PDB entry 9E1N | electron microscopy, 3.40 A resolution | chains F and J of the 11 polymer chains in the assembly

# Chain F
Name: Histone H4
Source organism: Xenopus laevis
UniProtKB: P62799 (H4_XENLA); residues 0-102 here correspond to UniProt positions 1-103 (UniProt number = residue number + 1)
Amino-acid sequence (103 residues; numbered 0 to 102; the number before each row is that of its first residue; numbering starts at 0):
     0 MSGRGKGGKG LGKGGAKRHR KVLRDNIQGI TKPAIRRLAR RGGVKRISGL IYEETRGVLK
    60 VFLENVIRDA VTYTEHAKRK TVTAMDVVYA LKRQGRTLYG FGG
Unresolved in the structure: 0-21, 102
Swiss-Prot annotation at these positions:
  - DNA-binding region: Lys16 to Lys20
  - modified residue: Ser1 (N-acetylserine), Arg3 (Asymmetric dimethylarginine), Lys5 (N6-(2-hydroxyisobutyryl)lysine), Lys8 (N6-(2-hydroxyisobutyryl)lysine), Lys12 (N6-(2-hydroxyisobutyryl)lysine), Lys16 (N6-(2-hydroxyisobutyryl)lysine), Lys20 (N6,N6,N6-trimethyllysine), Lys31 (N6-(2-hydroxyisobutyryl)lysine), Lys44 (N6-(2-hydroxyisobutyryl)lysine), Ser47 (Phosphoserine), Tyr51 (Phosphotyrosine), Lys59 (N6-(2-hydroxyisobutyryl)lysine), Lys77 (N6-(2-hydroxyisobutyryl)lysine), Lys79 (N6-(2-hydroxyisobutyryl)lysine), Tyr88 (Phosphotyrosine), Lys91 (N6-(2-hydroxyisobutyryl)lysine)
  - cross-link (Glycyl lysine isopeptide (Lys-Gly)): Lys31 (interchain with G-Cter in UFM1), Lys91 (interchain with G-Cter in ubiquitin)

# Chain J
Molecule: 152-nt DNA strand
Source organism: Homo sapiens
Sequence (152 nucleotides; row label = number of the first residue in the row; numbers below 1 keep their minus sign (DC-75 is residue -75)):
   -75 CCCTGGAGAA TCCCGGTGCC GAGGCCGCTC AATTGGTCGT AGACAGCTCT AGCACCGCTT
   -15 AAACGCACGT ACGCGCTGTC CCCCGCGTTT TAACCGCCAA GGGGATTACT CCCTAGTCTC
    45 CAGGCACGTG TCAGATATAT ACATCCTGTG CA
Unresolved in the structure: -75

# Interface between chain F and chain J
Contacting residue pairs - 12 pairs, chain F then chain J:
  Arg39(F) - DC8(J)  salt bridge to the phosphate
  Lys44(F) - DC8(J)  phosphate contact
  Arg45(F) - DC7(J)  sugar contact
  Arg45(F) - DC8(J)  phosphate contact
  Ile46(F) - DC7(J)  sugar contact
  Ile46(F) - DC8(J)  hydrogen bond to the phosphate
  Ser47(F) - DC7(J)  hydrogen bond to the phosphate
  Gly48(F) - DC7(J)  phosphate contact
  Arg78(F) - DG28(J)  phosphate contact
  Lys79(F) - DG27(J)  phosphate contact
  Lys79(F) - DG28(J)  hydrogen bond to the phosphate
  Thr80(F) - DG28(J)  hydrogen bond to the phosphate
Interface residues without a listed pair, chain F (10 interface residues in all): Arg35
Interface residues without a listed pair, chain J (5 interface residues in all): DA29

# In short
Chain F and chain J form an interface of 10 and 5 residues respectively, with 4 hydrogen bonds and 1 salt
bridge. Polar pairs include Ile46(F)-DC8(J), Ser47(F)-DC7(J) and Lys79(F)-DG28(J). Curated annotation
(UniProt) lists a DNA-binding region on chain F.
Chain F is Histone H4 (Xenopus laevis) and chain J is a 152-nt DNA strand (Homo sapiens); the structure, Snf2h
bound nucleosome complex-ClassA3, was determined by electron microscopy together with 9E1L, 9E1M, 9E1O, 9E1P,
9E1Q, 9E1R and 4 further entries from the same study.
